PDB entry 1M9P | X-ray diffraction, 2.10 A resolution | chains A and B of the 4 polymer chains in the assembly

== Chain A ==
Name: Hemoglobin alpha chain
Source organism: Homo sapiens
UniProt: P69905 (HBA_HUMAN); numbering as in UniProt (aligned over 1-141)
Chain sequence (141 residues; numbered 1 to 141; the number before each row is that of its first residue):
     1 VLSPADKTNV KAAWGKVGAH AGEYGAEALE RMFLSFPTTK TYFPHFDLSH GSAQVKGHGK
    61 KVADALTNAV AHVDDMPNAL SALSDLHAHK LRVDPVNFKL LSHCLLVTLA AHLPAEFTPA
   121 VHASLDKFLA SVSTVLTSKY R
Ion coordination: heme Fe: H87 (together with carbon monoxide)
Small-molecule neighbours: carbon monoxide / heme: L29, M32, T39, Y42, F43, H45, F46, H58, K61, V62, A65, L66, L83, L86, H87, L91, V93, N97, F98, L101, V132, L136
Curated features (UniProtKB/Swiss-Prot):
  - site: K61 (Not glycated)
  - natural variant: D6 (A6D: In J-Toronto; this construct carries the variant), A13 (A13D: In J-Paris 1/J-Aljezur), E27 (A27E: In Shenyang; this construct carries the variant), K61 (K61N: In Zambia; deletion: In Clinic), D64 (A64D: In Pontoise; this construct carries the variant), D75 (D75A: In Lille; D75G: In Chapel Hill; D75N: In G-Pest), A111 (A111D: In Petah Tikva)

== Chain B ==
Name: Hemoglobin beta chain
Source organism: Homo sapiens
UniProt: P68871 (HBB_HUMAN); numbering as in UniProt (aligned over 1-146)
Chain sequence (146 residues; row label = number of the first residue in the row):
     1 VHLTPKEKSA VTALWGKVNV DEVGGEALGR LLVVYPWTQR FFESFGDLST PDAVMGNPKV
    61 KAHGKKVLGA FSDGLAHLDN LKGTFATLSE LHCDKLHVDP ENFRLLGNVL VCVLAHHFGK
   121 EFTPPVQAAY QKVVAGVANA LAHKYH
Ion coordination: heme Fe: H92 (together with carbon monoxide)
Small-molecule neighbours: carbon monoxide / heme: L28, L31, T38, F41, F42, S44, F45, H63, K66, V67, A70, F71, L88, L91, H92, L96, V98, N102, F103, L106, L141
Curated features (UniProtKB/Swiss-Prot):
  - natural variant: L3 (H3L: In Graz; this construct carries the variant), E7 (E7A: In G-Makassar; E7K: In Hb C; E7Q: In Machida; E7V: In SKCA), K8 (E8K: In G-Siriraj; this construct carries the variant), V11 (A11V: In Iraq-Halabja; this construct carries the variant), G16 (W16G: In Randwick; this construct carries the variant), V23 (E23V: In D-Granada; this construct carries the variant), G24 (V24G: In Miyashiro; this construct carries the variant), G25 (G25D: In Moscva; G25R: In Riverdale-Bronx; G25V: In Savannah), L32 (L32P: In Yokohama), V33 (L33V: In Muscat; this construct carries the variant), R40 (Q40R: In Tianshui; this construct carries the variant), F42 (F42Y: In Mequon; deletion: In Bruxelles), 11 further natural variant entries in UniProt

== Interface between chain A and chain B ==
Residue-residue contacts - 34 pairs, chain A then chain B:
  R31(A) - F122(B)  hydrogen bond (side chain-backbone)
  R31(A) - T123(B)
  R31(A) - P124(B)
  R31(A) - Q127(B)  hydrogen bond
  L34(A) - P124(B)  hydrophobic
  L34(A) - P125(B)  hydrophobic
  L34(A) - A128(B)
  S35(A) - Q127(B)  hydrogen bond
  S35(A) - A128(B)  hydrogen bond (side chain-backbone)
  S35(A) - Q131(B)
  F36(A) - Q131(B)
  H103(A) - N108(B)  hydrogen bond
  H103(A) - V111(B)
  H103(A) - Q131(B)  hydrogen bond
  C104(A) - Q127(B)  hydrogen bond
  V107(A) - V111(B)  hydrophobic
  V107(A) - A115(B)  hydrophobic
  V107(A) - Q127(B)
  A110(A) - C112(B)
  A110(A) - A115(B)
  A110(A) - H116(B)
  A111(A) - A115(B)
  A111(A) - G119(B)
  P114(A) - H116(B)  hydrogen bond (backbone-side chain)
  F117(A) - R30(B)  hydrogen bond (backbone-side chain)
  F117(A) - H116(B)  hydrogen bond (backbone-side chain)
  T118(A) - R30(B)
  P119(A) - R30(B)
  P119(A) - V33(B)
  P119(A) - M55(B)  hydrophobic
  H122(A) - R30(B)  hydrogen bond
  H122(A) - V34(B)
  D126(A) - V34(B)
  D126(A) - Y35(B)
Other interface residues (no listed pair), chain A (19 interface residues in all): E30, L106, A120, A123
Other interface residues (no listed pair), chain B (21 interface residues in all): P51, V109, K120

== In short ==
The interface between chain A and chain B involves 19 residues on one side and 21 on the other, with 11
hydrogen bonds. Among the polar pairs are R31(A)-F122(B), R31(A)-Q127(B) and S35(A)-Q127(B). Ligands of chain
A: carbon monoxide / heme.
Chain A is Hemoglobin alpha chain and chain B is Hemoglobin beta chain, both from Homo sapiens; the structure,
Crystalline Human Carbonmonoxy Hemoglobin C Exhibits The R2 Quaternary State at Neutral pH In The Presence
..., was determined by X-ray diffraction, deposited together with 1NEJ.
